PDB entry 9CQ5 | X-ray diffraction, 2.50 A resolution | chains F and G of the 16 polymer chains in the assembly

Chain F (and G):
Name: Ribulose bisphosphate carboxylase large chain
From: Spinacia oleracea
Notes: EC 4.1.1.39; chain G of this document is another copy of the same molecule, construct and numbering; everything in this record applies to it too
UniProt: P00875 (RBL_SPIOL); residues 1-475 here = UniProt positions 1-475
Amino-acid sequence (475 residues; numbered 1 to 475; the number before each row is that of its first residue):
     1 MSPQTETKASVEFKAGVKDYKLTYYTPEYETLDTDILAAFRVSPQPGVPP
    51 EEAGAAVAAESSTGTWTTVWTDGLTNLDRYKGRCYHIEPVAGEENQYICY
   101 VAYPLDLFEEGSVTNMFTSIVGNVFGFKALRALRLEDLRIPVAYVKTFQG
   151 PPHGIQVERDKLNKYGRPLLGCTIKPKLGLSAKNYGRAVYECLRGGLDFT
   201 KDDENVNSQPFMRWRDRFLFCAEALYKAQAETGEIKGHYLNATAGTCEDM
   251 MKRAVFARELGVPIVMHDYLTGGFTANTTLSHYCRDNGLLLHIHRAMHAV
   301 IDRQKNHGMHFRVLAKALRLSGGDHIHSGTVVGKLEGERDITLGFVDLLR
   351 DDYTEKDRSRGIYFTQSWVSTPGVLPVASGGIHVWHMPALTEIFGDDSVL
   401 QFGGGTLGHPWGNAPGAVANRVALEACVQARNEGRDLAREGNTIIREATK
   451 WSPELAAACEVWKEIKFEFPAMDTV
Unresolved in the structure: 1-8
Modified positions: Lys201 (lysine nz-carboxylic acid; KCX)
Bound ions: Mn2+: Lys201, Asp203, Glu204 (together with 2-carboxyarabinitol-1,5-diphosphate)
Residues lining bound ligands:
  - 2-carboxyarabinitol-1,5-diphosphate (CAP), molecule 1: Glu60, Thr65, Trp66, Asn123
  - 2-carboxyarabinitol-1,5-diphosphate (CAP), molecule 2: Thr173, Lys175, Lys177, Lys201, Asp203, Glu204, His294, Arg295, His298, His327, Lys334, Leu335, Ser379, Gly380, Gly381, Gln401, Phe402, Gly403, Gly404
Curated features (UniProtKB/Swiss-Prot):
  - active site (Proton acceptor): Lys175, His294
  - binding site (substrate): Thr65, Asn123, Thr173, Lys177, Glu204, His294, Arg295, His327, Lys334, Ser379, Gly381, Gly403, Gly404
  - binding site (Mg(2+)): Lys201, Asp203, Glu204
  - site: Lys14 (Not N6-methylated), Lys334 (Transition state stabilizer)
  - modified residue: Pro3 (N-acetylproline), Lys201 (N6-carboxylysine)

Interface between chain F and chain G:
Contacting residue pairs (16; chain F residue first):
  Arg79(F) with Ser370(G), hydrogen bond
  Leu105(F) with Lys146(G)
  Asp106(F) with Val369(G); Ser370(G), hydrogen bond
  Glu110(F) with Lys146(G), salt bridge
  Ala143(F) with Ala143(G), hydrophobic; Lys146(G)
  Lys146(F) with Leu105(G); Glu110(G), salt bridge; Ala143(G); Thr147(G)
  Thr147(F) with Lys146(G)
  Val369(F) with Thr34(G); Asp106(G)
  Ser370(F) with Arg79(G); Asp106(G), hydrogen bond
Other interface residues (no listed pair), chain F (11 interface residues in all): Thr34, Val142
Other interface residues (no listed pair), chain G (11 interface residues in all): Val142

Summary:
Chain F and chain G each contribute 11 residues to their interface, with 3 hydrogen bonds and 2 salt bridges.
Polar contacts include Glu110(F)-Lys146(G), Arg79(F)-Ser370(G) and Asp106(F)-Ser370(G). Bound to chain F:
2-carboxyarabinitol-1,5-diphosphate.
Chain F and chain G are both Ribulose bisphosphate carboxylase large chain (Spinacia oleracea); the structure,
Mn-bound RuBisCO from spinach with CABP inhibitor, was determined by X-ray diffraction.
